PDB entry 6GG7 | X-ray diffraction, 1.32 A resolution | chains B and A of the 4 polymer chains in the assembly

[Chain B (and A)]
Protein: Glyceraldehyde-3-phosphate dehydrogenase
From: Thermosynechococcus elongatus (strain BP-1)
Notes: EC 1.2.1.-; chain A of this document is another copy of the same molecule, construct and numbering; everything in this record applies to it too
UniProtKB: Q8DIW5 (Q8DIW5_THEEB); residues 1-337 here = UniProt positions 1-337
Chain sequence (339 residues; each row starts with the number of its first residue; numbers below 1 keep their minus sign (Gly-1 is residue -1)):
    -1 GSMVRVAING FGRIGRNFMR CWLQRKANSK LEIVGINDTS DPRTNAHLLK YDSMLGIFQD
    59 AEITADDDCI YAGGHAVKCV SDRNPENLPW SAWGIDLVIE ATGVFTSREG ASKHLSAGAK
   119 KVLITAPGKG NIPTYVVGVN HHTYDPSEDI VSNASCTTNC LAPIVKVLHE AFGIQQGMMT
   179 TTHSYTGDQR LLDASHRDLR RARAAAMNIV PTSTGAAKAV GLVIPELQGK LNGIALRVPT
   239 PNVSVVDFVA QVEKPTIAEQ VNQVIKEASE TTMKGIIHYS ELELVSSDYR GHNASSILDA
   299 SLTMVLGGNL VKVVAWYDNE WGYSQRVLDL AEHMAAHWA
Not modelled in the structure: -1
Differences from the reference sequence: expression tag (-1 to 0)
Small-molecule neighbours: NAD (nicotinamide-adenine-dinucleotide): Asn7, Gly8, Phe9, Gly10, Arg11, Ile12, Gly13, Asn35, Asp36, Thr37, Asp80, Arg81, Ala99, Thr100, Gly101, Val102, Phe103, Thr123, Ala124, Cys154, His181, Thr184, Asn317, Glu318, Tyr321

[How chain B and chain A interact]
Pairs across the interface (57):
  Arg11(B) - Asp191(A)
  Arg14(B) - Asp191(A)  hydrogen bond (side chain-backbone)
  Asp36(B) - Ser193(A)  hydrogen bond
  Thr37(B) - Ser193(A)
  Ser38(B) - Ser193(A)  hydrogen bond
  Thr42(B) - His194(A)
  His45(B) - Leu197(A)
  Leu46(B) - Ala192(A)
  Leu46(B) - Ser193(A)
  Leu46(B) - Arg201(A)
  Tyr49(B) - Asp191(A)
  Tyr49(B) - Arg201(A)
  Asp50(B) - Asp191(A)
  Asp50(B) - Arg201(A)
  Ser51(B) - Asp191(A)  hydrogen bond
  Ser51(B) - Arg201(A)  hydrogen bond
  Ser51(B) - Met205(A)
  Ser51(B) - Asn206(A)  hydrogen bond
  Tyr183(B) - Leu189(A)  hydrophobic
  Tyr183(B) - Leu190(A)  hydrophobic
  Tyr183(B) - Ala204(A)
  Tyr183(B) - Met205(A)
  Thr184(B) - Leu189(A)
  Gln187(B) - Leu189(A)
  Leu189(B) - Tyr183(A)  hydrophobic
  Leu189(B) - Thr184(A)
  Leu189(B) - Gln187(A)
  Leu189(B) - Leu189(A)  hydrophobic
  Leu189(B) - Ala203(A)  hydrophobic
  Leu190(B) - Tyr183(A)  hydrophobic
  Leu190(B) - Pro239(A)  hydrophobic
  Asp191(B) - Arg11(A)
  Asp191(B) - Arg14(A)  hydrogen bond (backbone-side chain)
  Asp191(B) - Tyr49(A)
  Asp191(B) - Asp50(A)
  Asp191(B) - Ser51(A)  hydrogen bond
  Ala192(B) - Leu46(A)
  Ser193(B) - Asp36(A)  hydrogen bond
  Ser193(B) - Ser38(A)  hydrogen bond
  Ser193(B) - Leu46(A)
  His194(B) - Thr42(A)
  Arg195(B) - Arg41(A)
  Leu197(B) - Arg41(A)
  Leu197(B) - His45(A)
  Arg201(B) - Leu46(A)
  Arg201(B) - Tyr49(A)
  Arg201(B) - Asp50(A)
  Arg201(B) - Ser51(A)  hydrogen bond
  Ala203(B) - Leu189(A)  hydrophobic
  Ala204(B) - Tyr183(A)
  Ala204(B) - Ala204(A)  hydrophobic
  Met205(B) - Ser51(A)
  Met205(B) - Tyr183(A)
  Met205(B) - Pro239(A)  hydrophobic
  Asn206(B) - Ser51(A)  hydrogen bond
  Pro239(B) - Leu190(A)
  Pro239(B) - Met205(A)  hydrophobic
Also at the interface, not in a pair above, chain B (33 interface residues in all): Met52, Gly185, Ala200, Ala202, Glu318
Also at the interface, not in a pair above, chain A (32 interface residues in all): Met52, Gly185, Ala200, Ala202, Glu318

[Summary]
33 residues of chain B face 32 of chain A across their interface, with 12 hydrogen bonds. Polar pairs include
Arg14(B)-Asp191(A), Asp36(B)-Ser193(A) and Ser38(B)-Ser193(A). Ligands of chain B: NAD.
Both chains are Glyceraldehyde-3-phosphate dehydrogenase (Thermosynechococcus elongatus (strain BP-1)). Entry
6GG7 (cyanobacterial GAPDH with full-length CP12) was determined by X-ray diffraction, deposited together with
6GFO, 6GFQ, 6GHL, 6GHR and 6GVE.
